PDB entry 3LU9 | X-ray diffraction, 1.80 A resolution | chains A and B of the 3 polymer chains in the assembly

== Chain A ==
Protein: Prothrombin
Source organism: Homo sapiens
Notes: EC 3.4.21.5; engineered mutation(s): S195A
Reference sequence: P00734 (THRB_HUMAN); residues 1-14 here correspond to UniProt positions 336-349 (UniProt number = residue number + 335)
Amino-acid sequence (46 residues; each row starts with the number of its first residue; a row labelled like 14A-14L holds insertion residues (14A, then the next letters in order)):
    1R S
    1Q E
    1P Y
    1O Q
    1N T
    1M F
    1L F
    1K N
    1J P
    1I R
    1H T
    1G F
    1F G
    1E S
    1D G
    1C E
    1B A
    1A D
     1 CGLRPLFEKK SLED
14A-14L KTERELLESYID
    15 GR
Disordered / not traced: 15-16
UniProt features mapped onto this chain:
  - site: Arg16 (Cleavage)

== Chain B ==
Protein: Prothrombin
Source organism: Homo sapiens
Notes: EC 3.4.21.5
Reference sequence: P00734 (THRB_HUMAN); the construct lacks a stretch of the UniProt sequence and is renumbered around it, so the offset changes along the chain: 16-36 = UniProt 364-384; 37-60 = UniProt 386-409; 61-77 = UniProt 419-435; 78-97 = UniProt 437-456; 7 more segments
Amino-acid sequence (259 residues; numbered 16 to 247 plus 30 insertion-coded residues; 3 numbers in that range are skipped by the numbering (no residue carries them; nothing is unmodelled there); the number before each row is that of its first residue; a row labelled like 60A-60I holds insertion residues (60A, then the next letters in order)):
    16 IVEGSDAEIG MSPWQVMLFR K
   36A S
    37 PQELLCGASL ISDRWVLTAA HCLL
60A-60I YPPWDKNFT
    61 ENDLLVRIGK HSRTRYE
   77A R
    78 NIEKISMLEK IYIHPRYNWR
   97A E
    98 NLDRDIALMK LKKPVAFSDY IHPVCLPDRE TA
129A-129C ASL
   130 LQAGYKGRVT GWGNLKET
147A-147F WTANVG
  149E K
   150 GQPSVLQVVN LPIVERPVCK DSTRIRITDN MFCAG
  184A Y
   185 KP
186A-186D DEGK
   187 RGDACEGDAG GPFVMKSP
204A-204B FN
   205 NRWYQMGIVS WGE
   219 GCD
  221A R
   222 DGKYGFYTHV FRLKKWIQKV IDQFGE
Disordered / not traced: 147A-147F, 246-247
Sequence notes: engineered mutation Ala195 (Ser568 in P00734)
UniProt features mapped onto this chain:
  - region: Ala183 to Val200 (High affinity receptor-binding region which is also known as the TP508 peptide)
  - active site (Charge relay system): His57, Asp102
  - glycosylation: Asn60G (N-linked (GlcNAc...) (complex) asparagine)
Disulfide bonds: Cys42-Cys58, Cys168-Cys182, Cys191-Cys220
Covalent attachments: N-acetylglucosamine (NAG) linked to Asn60G
Bound ions: Na+: Arg221A, Lys224
Reported in the primary citation:
  - catalytic residues: His57 (citing earlier work)
  - catalytic residues: Gly193
  - mutagenesis - S195A: abolished catalytic activity (proposed by the authors, not directly observed)
  - mutagenesis - E192Q: unchanged catalytic activity with Proteinase-activated receptor 1 (citing earlier work)

== Chain A / chain B interface ==
Cross-chain cystine bridges: Cys1(A)-Cys122(B)
Pairs across the interface (86; chain A residue first):
  Cys1(A) - Pro120(B)
  Cys1(A) - Val121(B)
  Cys1(A) - Cys122(B)  disulfide
  Cys1(A) - Arg206(B)  hydrogen bond (backbone-side chain)
  Asp1A(A) - His119(B)  salt bridge
  Asp1A(A) - Arg206(B)
  Ala1B(A) - Arg206(B)  hydrogen bond (backbone-side chain)
  Gly1D(A) - Phe114(B)
  Gly1D(A) - Pro120(B)
  Ser1E(A) - Ser48(B)
  Ser1E(A) - Asp49(B)  hydrogen bond
  Ser1E(A) - Phe114(B)
  Gly1F(A) - Asp49(B)
  Gly1F(A) - Arg50(B)
  Phe1G(A) - Ile47(B)
  Phe1G(A) - Ser48(B)  hydrogen bond (backbone-side chain)
  Phe1G(A) - Arg50(B)
  Phe1G(A) - Trp51(B)
  Phe1G(A) - Ile242(B)  hydrophobic
  Thr1H(A) - Trp51(B)  hydrogen bond (backbone-side chain)
  Thr1H(A) - Ile242(B)
  Thr1H(A) - Asp243(B)  hydrogen bond
  Thr1H(A) - Phe245(B)
  Arg1I(A) - Arg50(B)
  Phe1L(A) - Lys235(B)
  Phe1L(A) - Gln239(B)
  Phe1M(A) - Lys235(B)
  Phe1M(A) - Gln239(B)
  Tyr1P(A) - Cys122(B)  hydrophobic
  Tyr1P(A) - Arg206(B)
  Tyr1P(A) - Tyr208(B)
  Glu1Q(A) - Phe204A(B)
  Glu1Q(A) - Asn204B(B)
  Glu1Q(A) - Arg206(B)
  Ser1R(A) - Arg206(B)
  Gly2(A) - Trp29(B)
  Gly2(A) - Pro120(B)  hydrogen bond (backbone-backbone)
  Gly2(A) - Cys122(B)
  Gly2(A) - Arg206(B)
  Gly2(A) - Trp207(B)  hydrogen bond (backbone-backbone)
  Leu3(A) - His119(B)  hydrogen bond (backbone-side chain)
  Leu3(A) - Asn205(B)
  Leu3(A) - Arg206(B)
  Arg4(A) - Gly25(B)
  Arg4(A) - Met26(B)  hydrogen bond (side chain-backbone)
  Arg4(A) - Pro28(B)
  Arg4(A) - Trp29(B)
  Arg4(A) - Arg137(B)
  Arg4(A) - Trp207(B)
  Pro5(A) - Ser115(B)
  Pro5(A) - Asp116(B)
  Pro5(A) - His119(B)
  Leu6(A) - Ile24(B)
  Leu6(A) - Asp116(B)
  Phe7(A) - Glu23(B)
  Phe7(A) - Ile24(B)
  Phe7(A) - Gly25(B)
  Phe7(A) - Met26(B)  hydrophobic
  Glu8(A) - Lys202(B)  salt bridge
  Glu8(A) - Asn205(B)
  Glu8(A) - Trp207(B)  hydrogen bond
  Asp14(A) - Glu23(B)
  Asp14(A) - Met26(B)
  Asp14(A) - Arg137(B)  salt bridge
  Asp14(A) - Trp207(B)
  Lys14A(A) - Glu23(B)  hydrogen bond (backbone-side chain)
  Thr14B(A) - Met26(B)
  Thr14B(A) - Arg137(B)  hydrogen bond
  Thr14B(A) - Asn159(B)  hydrogen bond
  Glu14C(A) - Arg137(B)
  Glu14C(A) - Lys202(B)  salt bridge
  Glu14E(A) - Lys135(B)  salt bridge
  Glu14E(A) - Asn159(B)  hydrogen bond
  Glu14E(A) - Tyr184A(B)  hydrogen bond
  Leu14F(A) - Lys135(B)
  Leu14F(A) - Gly136(B)
  Leu14F(A) - Asn159(B)
  Leu14F(A) - Trp207(B)  hydrophobic
  Leu14G(A) - Lys202(B)
  Ser14I(A) - Gly133(B)
  Ser14I(A) - Tyr134(B)
  Ser14I(A) - Lys135(B)  hydrogen bond (side chain-backbone)
  Tyr14J(A) - Tyr134(B)  hydrophobic
  Tyr14J(A) - Met201(B)
  Tyr14J(A) - Lys202(B)  hydrogen bond (side chain-backbone)
  Tyr14J(A) - Pro204(B)
Other interface residues (no listed pair), chain A (33 interface residues in all): Glu1C, Pro1J, Asn1K
Other interface residues (no listed pair), chain B (42 interface residues in all): Leu123, Leu129C, Ile238

== Summary ==
Chain A and chain B form an interface of 33 and 42 residues respectively; the contacts include 1 disulfide
bond, 18 hydrogen bonds and 5 salt bridges. Polar contacts include Asp1A(A)-His119(B), Glu8(A)-Lys202(B) and
Glu14E(A)-Lys135(B). Covalently linked N-acetylglucosamine: at Asn60G(B). From the paper: catalytic residues
His57(B) and Gly193(B); S195A of chain B abolishes catalytic activity.
Here chain A is Prothrombin and chain B is Prothrombin, both from Homo sapiens. Entry 3LU9 (Crystal structure
of human thrombin mutant S195A in complex with the extracellular fragment of human PAR1) was determined by
X-ray diffraction.
